Entry 7AFK (electron microscopy, 4.90 A resolution (low resolution: residue-level contacts below are approximate; hydrogen-bond / salt-bridge calls are withheld)); this record covers chains C and N of the 9 polymer chains in the assembly.

[Chain C]
Molecule: 30S ribosomal protein S3
Source organism: Escherichia coli
UniProtKB: C3SQX2 (C3SQX2_ECOLX); residues 1-233 here = UniProt positions 1-233
Sequence (233 residues; row label = number of the first residue in the row):
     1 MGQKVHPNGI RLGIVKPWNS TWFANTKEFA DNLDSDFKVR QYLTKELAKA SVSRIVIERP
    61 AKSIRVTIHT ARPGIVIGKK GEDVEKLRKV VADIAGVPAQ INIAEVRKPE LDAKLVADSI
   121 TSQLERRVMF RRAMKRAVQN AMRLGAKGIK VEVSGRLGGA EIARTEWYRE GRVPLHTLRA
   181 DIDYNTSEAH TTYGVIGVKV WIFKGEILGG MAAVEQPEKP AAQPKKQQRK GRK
Unresolved in the structure: 1, 213-233

[Chain N]
Molecule: 30S ribosomal protein S14
Source organism: Escherichia coli
UniProtKB: C3SR07 (C3SR07_ECOLX); residues 1-101 here = UniProt positions 1-101
Sequence (101 residues; numbered 1 to 101; the number before each row is that of its first residue):
     1 MAKQSMKARE VKRVALADKY FAKRAELKAI ISDVNASDED RWNAVLKLQT LPRDSSPSRQ
    61 RNRCRQTGRP HGFLRKFGLS RIKVREAAMR GEIPGLKKAS W
Unresolved in the structure: 1

[Interface between chain C and chain N]
Residue-residue contacts - 31 pairs, chain C then chain N:
  Val5(C) with Lys98(N)
  His6(C) with Met89(N)
  Asn8(C) with Met89(N)
  Gly9(C) with Ala88(N); Met89(N)
  Ile10(C) with Lys98(N)
  Leu12(C) with Gly91(N); Leu96(N)
  Trp18(C) with Gly91(N); Ile93(N); Pro94(N); Gly95(N); Leu96(N)
  Asn19(C) with Arg90(N); Gly91(N)
  Ser20(C) with Gly91(N); Glu92(N); Pro94(N)
  Thr21(C) with Pro94(N)
  Trp22(C) with Pro94(N)
  Thr26(C) with Lys76(N)
  Phe29(C) with Lys76(N); Phe77(N); Ile93(N)
  Ala30(C) with Arg65(N); Lys76(N)
  Asp31(C) with Arg65(N)
  Leu33(C) with Phe77(N); Ile93(N)
  Asp34(C) with Arg65(N)
  Phe37(C) with Gln66(N)
Interface residues without a listed pair, chain C (19 interface residues in all): Ile14
Interface residues without a listed pair, chain N (16 interface residues in all): Leu79, Lys97

[Summary]
19 residues of chain C face 16 of chain N across their interface.
Here chain C is 30S ribosomal protein S3 and chain N is 30S ribosomal protein S14, both from Escherichia coli.
Entry 7AFK (Bacterial 30S ribosomal subunit assembly complex state D (head domain)) was determined by electron
microscopy (same publication as 7AF3, 7AF5, 7AF8, 7AFA, 7AFD, 7AFH and 17 further entries).
